6Q16 - chains 2 and 3 of the 93 polymer chains in the assembly; structure by electron microscopy, 4.10 A resolution (low resolution: residue-level contacts below are approximate; hydrogen-bond / salt-bridge calls are withheld).

[Chain 2 (and 3)]
Name: Surface presentation of antigens protein SpaP
Source organism: Salmonella typhimurium (strain LT2 / SGSC1412 / ATCC 700720)
Notes: chain 3 of this document is another copy of the same molecule, construct and numbering; everything in this record applies to it too
UniProt: P40700 (SPAP_SALTY); residues 1-224 here = UniProt positions 1-224
Sequence (224 residues; row label = number of the first residue in the row):
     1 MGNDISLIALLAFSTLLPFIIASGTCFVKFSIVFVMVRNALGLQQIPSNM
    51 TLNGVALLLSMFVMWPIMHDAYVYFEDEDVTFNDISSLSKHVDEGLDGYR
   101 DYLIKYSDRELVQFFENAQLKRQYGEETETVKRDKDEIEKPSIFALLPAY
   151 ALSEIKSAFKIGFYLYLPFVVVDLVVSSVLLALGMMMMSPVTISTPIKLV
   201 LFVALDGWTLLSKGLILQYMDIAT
Disordered / not traced: 1-2, 119-139, 221-224 (chain 3: 1-2, 119-134, 223-224)

[Interface between chain 2 and chain 3]
Contacting residue pairs (42):
  Phe19(2) - Met50(3)
  Ala22(2) - Met50(3)
  Ala22(2) - Thr51(3)
  Val28(2) - Thr51(3)
  Ser31(2) - Ile46(3)
  Ile32(2) - Ile46(3)
  Ile32(2) - Pro47(3)
  Val35(2) - Gln45(3)
  Val35(2) - Ile46(3)
  Arg38(2) - Gln45(3)
  Leu111(2) - Thr209(3)
  Leu111(2) - Lys213(3)
  Phe114(2) - Lys213(3)
  Phe114(2) - Ile216(3)
  Phe114(2) - Leu217(3)
  Phe115(2) - Leu59(3)
  Asn117(2) - Ile222(3)
  Phe144(2) - Phe62(3)
  Pro148(2) - Phe62(3)
  Leu152(2) - Trp208(3)
  Leu152(2) - Ser212(3)
  Ile155(2) - Trp208(3)
  Lys156(2) - Asp206(3)
  Phe159(2) - Leu199(3)
  Phe159(2) - Val203(3)
  Phe159(2) - Trp208(3)
  Phe163(2) - Pro196(3)
  Phe163(2) - Leu199(3)
  Phe163(2) - Val200(3)
  Tyr166(2) - Pro196(3)
  Tyr166(2) - Leu199(3)
  Val170(2) - Pro196(3)
  Asp173(2) - Met188(3)
  Asp173(2) - Thr192(3)
  Leu174(2) - Ile193(3)
  Leu181(2) - Gly184(3)
  Leu181(2) - Met185(3)
  Met186(2) - Met187(3)
  Met187(2) - Met187(3)
  Met188(2) - Met187(3)
  Pro190(2) - Met187(3)
  Lys198(2) - Thr192(3)
Also at the interface, not in a pair above, chain 2 (34 interface residues in all): Pro18, Ser23, Met36, Leu147, Ser177, Ser178
Also at the interface, not in a pair above, chain 3 (28 interface residues in all): Val55, Leu58, Thr195

[Summary]
34 residues of chain 2 and 28 residues of chain 3 are in contact.
Chain 2 and chain 3 are both Surface presentation of antigens protein SpaP (Salmonella typhimurium (strain LT2
/ SGSC1412 / ATCC 700720)); the structure, Focussed refinement of InvGN0N1:PrgHK:SpaPQR:PrgIJ from Salmonella
SPI-1 injectisome NC-base, was determined by electron microscopy, deposited together with 6PEE, 6PEM, 6PEP,
6Q14 and 6Q15.
